7BDT - chains A and P; structure by X-ray diffraction, 1.75 A resolution.

Chain A:
Protein: 14-3-3 protein sigma
From: Homo sapiens
UniProtKB: P31947 (1433S_HUMAN); residues 1-248 here = UniProt positions 1-248
Chain sequence (252 residues; numbered -3 to 248; the number before each row is that of its first residue; numbers below 1 keep their minus sign (Ala-3 is residue -3)):
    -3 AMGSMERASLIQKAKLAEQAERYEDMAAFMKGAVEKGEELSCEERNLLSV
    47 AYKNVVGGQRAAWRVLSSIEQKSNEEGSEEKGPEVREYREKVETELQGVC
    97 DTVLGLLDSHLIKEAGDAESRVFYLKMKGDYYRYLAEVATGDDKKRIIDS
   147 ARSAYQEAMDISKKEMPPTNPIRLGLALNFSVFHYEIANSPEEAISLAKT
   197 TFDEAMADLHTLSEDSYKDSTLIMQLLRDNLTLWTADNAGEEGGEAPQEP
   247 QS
Unresolved in the structure: 71-77, 232-248
Construct notes: expression tag (-3 to 0)
Modified positions: Cys38 (S-hydroxycysteine; CSO)
Swiss-Prot annotation at these positions:
  - site (Interaction with phosphoserine on interacting protein): Arg56, Arg129
  - modified residue (Phosphoserine): Ser5, Ser74, Ser248
Covalently attached groups: LvD1009 (TJ8) linked to Lys122
Ion coordination: Mg2+: Glu35, Glu110, Glu188
Ligand contacts: LvD1009 (TJ8; 2-bromanyl-4-(2-phenylimidazol-1-yl)benzaldehyde): Cys38, Asn42, Ser45, Glu115, Phe119, Pro167, Ile168, Gly171, Asp215, Ile219
What the authors report for this chain:
  - conformationally variable residues (side-chain flip): Asn42

Chain P:
Protein: Peptidyl-prolyl cis-trans isomerase NIMA-interacting 1
Notes: EC 5.2.1.8
UniProtKB: Q13526 (PIN1_HUMAN); numbering as in UniProt (aligned over 61-77)
Chain sequence (17 residues; numbered 61 to 77; the number before each row is that of its first residue):
    61 LVKHSQSRRPSSWRQEK
Unresolved in the structure: 61-68, 76-77
Modified positions: Ser72 (phosphoserine; SEP)
Swiss-Prot annotation at these positions:
  - modified residue: Ser71 (Phosphoserine)
  - mutagenesis: Lys63 (K63A: Loss of peptidyl-prolyl cis/trans isomerase activity. No effect on the interaction with IRAK3/IRAK-M. Abolishes IL33-mediated increase of IRAK3/IRAK-M protein levels), Ser71 (S71D/E: Loss of peptidyl-prolyl cis/trans isomerase activity, nuclear localization and cellular function)

How chain A and chain P interact:
Pairs across the interface (19; chain A residue first):
  Asn42(A) with Gln75(P)
  Val46(A) with Gln75(P)
  Arg56(A) with Ser72(P)
  Arg129(A) with Ser72(P)
  Tyr130(A) with Ser72(P)
  Leu174(A) with Ser71(P); Ser72(P); Trp73(P)
  Asn175(A) with Ser72(P); Trp73(P), hydrogen bond (side chain-backbone)
  Val178(A) with Ser71(P)
  Glu182(A) with Arg69(P); Pro70(P)
  Ile219(A) with Trp73(P)
  Asn226(A) with Pro70(P); Ser71(P), hydrogen bond (side chain-backbone)
  Leu229(A) with Arg69(P); Pro70(P), hydrophobic
  Trp230(A) with Pro70(P), hydrophobic
Also at the interface, not in a pair above, chain A (18 interface residues in all): Glu14, Lys49, Lys122, Gly171, Leu222
Also at the interface, not in a pair above, chain P (7 interface residues in all): Arg74
The authors on this interface:
  - interface residues, chain A: Asn42(A)

Overview:
Chain A and chain P form an interface of 18 and 7 residues respectively, with 2 hydrogen bonds. Among the
polar pairs are Asn175(A)-Trp73(P) and Asn226(A)-Ser71(P). LvD1009 is covalently linked to Lys122(A).
Glu35(A), Glu110(A) and Glu188(A) coordinate Mg2+. UniProt lists 2 mutagenesis sites on chain P. The paper
reports the interface residue Asn42(A); conformational variability at Asn42(A).
Here chain A is 14-3-3 protein sigma (Homo sapiens) and chain P is Peptidyl-prolyl cis-trans isomerase
NIMA-interacting 1. Entry 7BDT (14-3-3 sigma with Pin1 binding site pS72 and covalently bound LvD1009) was
determined by X-ray diffraction (same publication as 7AOG, 7AXN, 7AYF, 7AZ1, 7AZ2, 7BDP and 17 further
entries).
